Entry 9EK7 (X-ray diffraction, 2.15 A resolution); this record covers chains A and B of the 4 polymer chains in the assembly.

Chain A:
Name: Major histocompatibility complex class I-related gene protein
From: Homo sapiens
UniProtKB: Q95460 (HMR1_HUMAN); residues 1-270 here correspond to UniProt positions 23-292 (UniProt number = residue number + 22)
Chain sequence (271 residues; each row starts with the number of its first residue; numbering starts at 0):
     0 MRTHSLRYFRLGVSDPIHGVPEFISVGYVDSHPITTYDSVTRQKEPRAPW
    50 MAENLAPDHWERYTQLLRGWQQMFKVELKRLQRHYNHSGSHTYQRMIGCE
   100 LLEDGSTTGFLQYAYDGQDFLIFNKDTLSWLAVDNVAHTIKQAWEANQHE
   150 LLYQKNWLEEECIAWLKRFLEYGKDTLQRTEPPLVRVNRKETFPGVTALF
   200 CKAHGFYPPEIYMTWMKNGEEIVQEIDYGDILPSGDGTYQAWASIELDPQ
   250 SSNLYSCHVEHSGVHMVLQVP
Disordered / not traced: 192-195, 270
Differences from the reference sequence: initiating methionine (0); conflict Ser261 (Cys283 in Q95460)
Disulfides: Cys98-Cys161, Cys200-Cys256
Glycans and other covalent adducts: compound YC6 linked to Lys43
Small-molecule neighbours: YC6 (1-(2-deoxy-alpha-D-erythro-pentofuranosyl)-5-methylpyrimidine-2,4(1H,3H)-dione): Tyr7, Arg9, Ser24, Thr34, His58, Tyr62, Leu66, Trp69, Arg94, Ile96, Trp156, Trp164
UniProt features mapped onto this chain:
  - binding site (5-(2-oxoethylideneamino)-6-(D-ribitylamino)uracil): Arg9, Ser24, Lys43, Arg94, Tyr152, Gln153
  - binding site (5-(2-oxopropylideneamino)-6-(D-ribitylamino)uracil): Arg9, Ser24, Lys43, Arg94, Tyr152, Gln153
  - binding site (7-hydroxy-6-methyl-8-(1-D-ribityl)lumazine): Arg9, Ser24, Lys43, Arg94, Tyr152, Gln153
  - binding site (8-(9H-purin-6-yl)-2-oxa-8-azabicyclo[3.3.1]nona-3,6-diene-4,6-dicarbaldehyde): Arg9, Lys43, His58, Arg94
  - binding site (2-amino-4-oxopteridine-6-carbaldehyde): Lys43
  - binding site (pyridoxal): Lys43
  - glycosylation: Asn85 (N-linked (GlcNAc...) asparagine)

Chain B:
Name: TCR alpha
From: Homo sapiens
Chain sequence (204 residues; row label = number of the first residue in the row; numbering starts at 0):
     0 MGQNIDQPTEMTATEGAIVQINCTYQTSGFNGLFWYQQHAGEAPTFLSYN
    50 VLDGLEEKGRFSSFLSRSKGYSYLLLKELQMKDSASYLCAVKDSNYQLIW
   100 GAGTKLIIKPDIQNPDPAVYQLRDSKSSDKSVCLFTDFDSQTNVSQSKDS
   150 DVYITDKCVLDMRSMDFKSNSAVAWSNKSDFACANAFNNSIIPEDTFFPS
   200 PESS
Disordered / not traced: 0, 201-203
Disulfides: Cys22-Cys88, Cys132-Cys182

Chain A / chain B interface:
Contacting residue pairs (27):
  Arg61(A) - Asn94(B)  hydrogen bond (side chain-backbone)
  Arg61(A) - Tyr95(B)  hydrogen bond (side chain-backbone)
  Arg61(A) - Gln96(B)
  Tyr62(A) - Ser93(B)
  Tyr62(A) - Asn94(B)  hydrogen bond
  Leu65(A) - Tyr95(B)  hydrophobic
  His148(A) - Tyr48(B)
  His148(A) - Glu55(B)  salt bridge
  Leu151(A) - Val50(B)  hydrophobic
  Leu151(A) - Leu51(B)  hydrophobic
  Tyr152(A) - Asn30(B)
  Tyr152(A) - Tyr48(B)
  Tyr152(A) - Val50(B)
  Tyr152(A) - Tyr95(B)  hydrogen bond
  Lys154(A) - Leu51(B)
  Asn155(A) - Phe29(B)  hydrogen bond (side chain-backbone)
  Asn155(A) - Leu51(B)
  Asn155(A) - Arg66(B)  hydrogen bond
  Trp156(A) - Asn30(B)
  Trp156(A) - Tyr95(B)  hydrogen bond
  Glu159(A) - Arg66(B)
  Glu160(A) - Gly28(B)
  Glu160(A) - Phe29(B)  hydrogen bond (side chain-backbone)
  Glu160(A) - Asn30(B)
  Glu160(A) - Ser93(B)  hydrogen bond
  Trp164(A) - Ser93(B)
  Trp164(A) - Asn94(B)
Also at the interface, not in a pair above, chain A (13 interface residues in all): Trp69

Overview:
Chain A and chain B form an interface of 13 and 12 residues respectively, with 9 hydrogen bonds and 1 salt
bridge. Among the polar pairs are His148(A)-Glu55(B), Arg61(A)-Asn94(B) and Arg61(A)-Tyr95(B). Compound YC6 is
covalently linked to Lys43(A).
Chain A is Major histocompatibility complex class I-related gene protein and chain B is TCR alpha, both from
Homo sapiens; the structure, Crystal structure of MAIT TCR in complex with MR1-5FdU, was determined by X-ray
diffraction together with 9EK6 from the same study.
